PDB entry 2OLY | X-ray diffraction, 1.70 A resolution | chains B and E of the 12 polymer chains in the assembly

Chain B:
Molecule: Insulin B chain
Source organism: Homo sapiens
UniProt: P01308 (INS_HUMAN); residues 1-30 here correspond to UniProt positions 25-54 (UniProt number = residue number + 24)
Sequence (30 residues; numbered 1 to 30; the number before each row is that of its first residue):
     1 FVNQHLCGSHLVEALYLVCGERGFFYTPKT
Disordered / not traced: 29-30
Bound ions: Zn2+: His10 (shared with 1 residue of chain D; 1 residue of chain F)
Small-molecule neighbours:
  - resorcinol (RCO), molecule 1: Val2, His5, Leu6
  - resorcinol (RCO), molecule 2: Cys7, His10, Leu11, Ala14
  - resorcinol (RCO), molecule 3: Glu13, Ala14, Tyr16, Leu17

Chain E:
Molecule: Insulin A chain
Source organism: Homo sapiens
UniProt: P01308 (INS_HUMAN); residues 1-21 here correspond to UniProt positions 90-110 (UniProt number = residue number + 89)
Sequence (21 residues; row label = number of the first residue in the row):
     1 GIVEQCCTSICSLYQLENYCN
Disulfides: Cys6-Cys11
Small-molecule neighbours:
  - resorcinol (RCO), molecule 1: Cys6, Ser9, Ile10, Cys11, Leu16
  - resorcinol (RCO), molecule 2: Ile10, Cys11, Ser12
  - urea (URE): Gln5, Ser9, Ile10, Cys11, Gln15

How chain B and chain E interact:
Pairs across the interface (8):
  Phe1(B) - Thr8(E)
  Phe1(B) - Ile10(E)
  Val2(B) - Cys6(E)
  Val2(B) - Cys7(E)
  Val2(B) - Thr8(E)  hydrogen bond (backbone-backbone)
  Val2(B) - Ser9(E)
  Val2(B) - Ile10(E)
  His5(B) - Ile10(E)
Also at the interface, not in a pair above, chain B (4 interface residues in all): Gln4

Summary:
4 residues of chain B and 5 residues of chain E are in contact; the contacts include 1 hydrogen bond. Its one
hydrogen bond, Val2(B)-Thr8(E), is backbone to backbone. One resorcinol molecule is bound between chain B and
chain E.
Chain B is Insulin B chain and chain E is Insulin A chain, both from Homo sapiens; the structure, Structure of
human insulin in presence of urea at pH 7.0, was determined by X-ray diffraction together with 2OLZ, 2OM0 and
2OM1 from the same study.
